PDB entry 5G43 | X-ray diffraction, 2.58 A resolution | chains A and C

Chain A:
Name: Nuclear receptor ror-gamma
From: Homo sapiens
Notes: fragment: ligand binding domain, residues 265-507
Reference sequence: P51449 (RORG_HUMAN); residues 265-507 here = UniProt positions 265-507
Chain sequence (266 residues; each row starts with the number of its first residue):
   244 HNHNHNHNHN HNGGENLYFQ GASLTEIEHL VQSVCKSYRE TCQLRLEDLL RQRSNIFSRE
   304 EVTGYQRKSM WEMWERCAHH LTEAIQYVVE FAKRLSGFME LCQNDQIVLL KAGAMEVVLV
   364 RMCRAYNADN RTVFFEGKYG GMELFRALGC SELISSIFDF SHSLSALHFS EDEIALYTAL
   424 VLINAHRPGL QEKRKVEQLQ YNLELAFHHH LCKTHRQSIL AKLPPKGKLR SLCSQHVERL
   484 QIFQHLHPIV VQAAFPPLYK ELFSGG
Not modelled in the structure: 244-257
Sequence notes: expression tag (244-264, 508-509)
Curated features (UniProtKB/Swiss-Prot):
  - motif: Leu501 to Phe506 (AF-2)
  - mutagenesis: Ala327 (A327F: Completely abolishes transcriptional activity), Phe378 (F378Q: Completely abolishes transcriptional activity), Ile397 (I397N: Nearly abolishes transcriptional activity)
Small-molecule neighbours: 2-(1-piperidinyl)-1,3-thiazol-4-amine (5IM): Trp317, Cys320, Ala321, Leu324, Phe378, Phe388, Leu391, Ile397, His479, Tyr502

Chain C:
Name: RORG
From: Homo sapiens
Chain sequence (12 residues; numbered 686 to 697; the number before each row is that of its first residue):
   686 KHKILHRLLQ DS

Interface between chain A and chain C:
Contacting residue pairs - 25 pairs, chain A then chain C:
  Val332(A) with Leu693(C), hydrophobic
  Lys336(A) with Leu693(C); Leu694(C); Asp696(C), hydrogen bond (side chain-backbone)
  Phe341(A) with Leu694(C), hydrophobic
  Met342(A) with Leu694(C)
  Gln346(A) with His691(C); Gln695(C)
  Gln349(A) with Leu694(C)
  Ile350(A) with Leu690(C), hydrophobic; His691(C); Leu694(C), hydrophobic
  Leu353(A) with Leu694(C), hydrophobic
  Pro500(A) with His687(C); Ile689(C), hydrophobic
  Leu501(A) with Leu690(C), hydrophobic; Leu693(C), hydrophobic
  Lys503(A) with His687(C)
  Glu504(A) with His687(C); Lys688(C); Ile689(C), hydrogen bond (side chain-backbone); Leu690(C), hydrogen bond (side chain-backbone)
  Gly508(A) with Lys686(C)
  Gly509(A) with Lys686(C); His687(C)
Other interface residues (no listed pair), chain A (15 interface residues in all): Leu505
Other interface residues (no listed pair), chain C (11 interface residues in all): Ser697

Overview:
15 residues of chain A and 11 residues of chain C are in contact, with 3 hydrogen bonds. Polar contacts
include Lys336(A)-Asp696(C), Glu504(A)-Ile689(C) and Glu504(A)-Leu690(C). Ligands of chain A:
2-(1-piperidinyl)-1,3-thiazol-4-amine. From UniProt: 3 mutagenesis sites on chain A.
Chain A is Nuclear receptor ror-gamma and chain C is RORG, both from Homo sapiens; the structure, Ligand
complex of RORg LBD, was determined by X-ray diffraction, deposited together with 5G42, 5G44, 5G45 and 5G46.
